3BM8 - chain A; structure by X-ray diffraction, 2.70 A resolution.

[Chain A]
Protein: Tyrosine-protein phosphatase yopH
Organism: Yersinia enterocolitica
Notes: EC 3.1.3.48; fragment: YopH catalytic domain
Reference sequence: P15273 (YOPH_YEREN); residue numbers follow UniProt; this construct covers 164-468
Chain sequence (305 residues; row label = number of the first residue in the row):
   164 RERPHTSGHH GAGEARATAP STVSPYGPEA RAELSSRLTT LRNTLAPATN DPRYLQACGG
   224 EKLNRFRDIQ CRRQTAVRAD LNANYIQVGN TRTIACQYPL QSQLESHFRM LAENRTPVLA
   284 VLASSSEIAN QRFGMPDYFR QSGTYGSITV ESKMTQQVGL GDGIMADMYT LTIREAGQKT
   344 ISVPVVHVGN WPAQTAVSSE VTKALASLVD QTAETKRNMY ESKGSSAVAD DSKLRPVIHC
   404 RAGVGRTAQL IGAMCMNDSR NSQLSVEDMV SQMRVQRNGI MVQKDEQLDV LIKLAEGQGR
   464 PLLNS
Unresolved in the structure: 164-186
Differences from the reference sequence: engineered mutation Arg235 (Cys in P15273), Ala356 (Asp in P15273)
UniProt features mapped onto this chain:
  - active site: Cys403 (Phosphocysteine intermediate)
Covalent attachments: phenyl ethenesulfonate (PSY) linked to Cys403
Ligand contacts: phenyl ethenesulfonate (PSY): Phe229, Ile232, Glu290, Ala356, Gln357, Arg404, Ala405, Gly406, Val407, Gly408, Arg409, Thr410, Gln446
What the authors report for this chain:
  - binding site for phenyl ethenesulfonate: Cys403
  - catalytic residues: Arg409 (citing earlier work)

[Overview]
Covalently linked phenyl ethenesulfonate: at Cys403. UniProt lists active-site residue Cys403. The paper
reports the catalytic residue Arg409; a binding site for phenyl ethenesulfonate at Cys403.
Chain A is Tyrosine-protein phosphatase yopH (Yersinia enterocolitica); the structure, crystal structure of
YopH mutant D356A complexed with irreversible inhibitor PVSN, was determined by X-ray diffraction together
with 3BLT and 3BLU from the same study.
